PDB entry 8DYW | electron microscopy, 3.72 A resolution | chains I and S of the 21 polymer chains in the assembly

Chain I:
Protein: Circumsporozoite protein
Source organism: Plasmodium falciparum
Chain sequence (278 residues; each row starts with the number of its first residue; numbers below 1 keep their minus sign (Tyr-84 is residue -84)):
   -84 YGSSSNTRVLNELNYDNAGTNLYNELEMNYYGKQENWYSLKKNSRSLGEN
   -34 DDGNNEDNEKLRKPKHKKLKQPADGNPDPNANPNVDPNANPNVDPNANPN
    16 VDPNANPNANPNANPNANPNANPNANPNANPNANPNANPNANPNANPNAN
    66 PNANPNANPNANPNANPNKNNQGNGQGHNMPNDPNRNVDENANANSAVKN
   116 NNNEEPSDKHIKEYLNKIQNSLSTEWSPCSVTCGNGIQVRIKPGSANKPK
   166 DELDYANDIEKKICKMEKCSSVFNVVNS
Not modelled in the structure: -84 to 0, 81-193

Chain S:
Protein: 239 Fab heavy chain
Source organism: Homo sapiens
Notes: antibody fragment or engineered binder
Chain sequence (450 residues; each row starts with the number of its first residue; a row labelled like 82A-82C holds insertion residues (82A, then the next letters in order)):
     1 QVQLVESGGGVVQPGRSLRLSCAASRLTFRNFGMHWVRQTPGKGLEWVAV
    51 IW
   52A H
    53 DGSNKFYADSVEGRFTISRDNSKNTLYLQM
82A-82C NSL
    83 RDEDTAIYYCAKDWGGAS
100A-100D DRVF
   101 DYWGRGTLVIVSSASTKGPSVFPLAPSSKSTSGGTAALGCLVKDYFPEPV
   151 TVSWNSGALTSGVHTFPAVLQSSGLYSLSSVVTVPSSSLGTQTYICNVNH
   201 KPSNTKVDKKVEPKSCDKTHTCPPCPAPELLGGPSVFLFPPKPKDTLMIS
   251 RTPEVTCVVVDVSHEDPEVKFNWYVDGVEVHNAKTKPREEQYNSTYRVVS
   301 VLTVLHQDWLNGKEYKCKVSNKALPAPIEKTISKAKGQPREPQVYTLPPS
   351 RDELTKNQVSLTCLVKGFYPSDIAVEWESNGQPENNYKTTPPVLDSDGSF
   401 FLYSKLTVDKSRWQQGNVFSCSVMHEALHNHYTQKSLSLSPG
Not modelled in the structure: 114-442
Disulfide bonds: Cys22-Cys92

Chain I / chain S interface:
Pairs across the interface (22):
  Ala56(I) - Phe58(S)  hydrophobic
  Asn57(I) - Phe58(S)
  Pro58(I) - Phe58(S)  hydrophobic
  Asn59(I) - Arg100B(S)
  Ala60(I) - Trp52(S)  hydrophobic
  Ala60(I) - Arg100B(S)
  Asn61(I) - Gly98(S)  hydrogen bond (side chain-backbone)
  Asn61(I) - Ala99(S)  hydrogen bond (side chain-backbone)
  Asn61(I) - Arg100B(S)
  Pro62(I) - Gly33(S)
  Pro62(I) - Trp52(S)
  Pro62(I) - His52A(S)  hydrogen bond (backbone-backbone)
  Pro62(I) - Asp95(S)
  Pro62(I) - Arg100B(S)
  Asn63(I) - Phe32(S)
  Asn63(I) - Gly33(S)  hydrogen bond (side chain-backbone)
  Asn63(I) - His52A(S)
  Asn63(I) - Asp95(S)  hydrogen bond
  Asn63(I) - Gly97(S)
  Asn63(I) - Arg100B(S)
  Ala64(I) - Asn31(S)
  Ala64(I) - His52A(S)
Interface residues without a listed pair, chain S (13 interface residues in all): Trp47, Val50

Summary:
The interface between chain I and chain S involves 9 residues on one side and 13 on the other; the contacts
include 5 hydrogen bonds. Among the polar pairs are Asn61(I)-Gly98(S), Asn61(I)-Ala99(S) and
Asn63(I)-Gly33(S).
Here chain I is Circumsporozoite protein (Plasmodium falciparum) and chain S is 239 Fab heavy chain (Homo
sapiens). Entry 8DYW (Cryo-EM structure of 239 Fab in complex with recombinant shortened Plasmodium falciparum
circumsporozoite protein (rsCSP)) was determined by electron microscopy (same publication as 8DYX, 8DYY, 8DZ4
and 8EKF).
